PDB entry 5S59 | X-ray diffraction, 2.60 A resolution | chains A and F of the 6 polymer chains in the assembly

[Chain A]
Name: Tubulin alpha-1B chain
Source organism: Bos taurus
UniProt: P81947 (TBA1B_BOVIN); residue numbers follow UniProt; this construct covers 1-451
Chain sequence (451 residues; each row starts with the number of its first residue):
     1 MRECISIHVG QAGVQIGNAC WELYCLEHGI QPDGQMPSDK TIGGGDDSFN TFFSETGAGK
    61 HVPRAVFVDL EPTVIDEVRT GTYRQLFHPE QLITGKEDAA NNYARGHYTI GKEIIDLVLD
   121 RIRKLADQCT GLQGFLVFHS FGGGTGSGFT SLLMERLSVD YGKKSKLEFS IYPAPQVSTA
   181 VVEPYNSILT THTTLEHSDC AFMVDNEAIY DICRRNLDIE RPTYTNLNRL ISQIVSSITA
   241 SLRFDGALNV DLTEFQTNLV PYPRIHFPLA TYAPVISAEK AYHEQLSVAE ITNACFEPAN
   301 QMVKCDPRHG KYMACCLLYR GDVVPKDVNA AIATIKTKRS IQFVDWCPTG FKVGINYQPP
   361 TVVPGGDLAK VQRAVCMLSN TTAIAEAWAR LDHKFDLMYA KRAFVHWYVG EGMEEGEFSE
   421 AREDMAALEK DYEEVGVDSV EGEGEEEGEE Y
Disordered / not traced: 438-451
Ion coordination: Ca2+: Asp39, Thr41, Gly44, Glu55
Ligand contacts:
  - GTP (guanosine-5'-triphosphate): Gly10, Gln11, Ala12, Gln15, Ile16, Asp69, Asp98, Ala99, Ala100, Asn101, Ser140, Gly142, Gly143, Gly144, Thr145, Gly146, Ile171, Val177, Ser178, Glu183, Asn206, Tyr224, Leu227, Asn228, Ile231
  - 3-fluoro-5-methylbenzene-1-sulfonamide (UR1): Gln15, Asn18, Ala19, Glu22, Tyr224, Thr225, Asn228, Arg229

[Chain F]
Name: Tubulin-Tyrosine Ligase
Source organism: Gallus gallus
UniProt: E1BQ43 (E1BQ43_CHICK); residue numbers follow UniProt; this construct covers 1-378
Chain sequence (384 residues; numbered 1 to 384; the number before each row is that of its first residue):
     1 MYTFVVRDEN SSVYAEVSRL LLATGQWKRL RKDNPRFNLM LGERNRLPFG RLGHEPGLVQ
    61 LVNYYRGADK LCRKASLVKL IKTSPELSES CTWFPESYVI YPTNLKTPVA PAQNGIRHLI
   121 NNTRTDEREV FLAAYNRRRE GREGNVWIAK SSAGAKGEGI LISSEASELL DFIDEQGQVH
   181 VIQKYLEKPL LLEPGHRKFD IRSWVLVDHL YNIYLYREGV LRTSSEPYNS ANFQDKTCHL
   241 TNHCIQKEYS KNYGRYEEGN EMFFEEFNQY LMDALNTTLE NSILLQIKHI IRSCLMCIEP
   301 AISTKHLHYQ SFQLFGFDFM VDEELKVWLI EVNGAPACAQ KLYAELCQGI VDVAISSVFP
   361 LADTGQKTSQ PTSIFIKLHH HHHH
Disordered / not traced: 106-124, 154-159, 363-370, 383-384
Differences from the reference sequence: expression tag (379-384)
Ion coordination: Mg2+: Glu331 (together with AMP-PCP)
Ligand contacts: AMP-PCP (ACP; phosphomethylphosphonic acid adenylate ester): Lys74, Pro95, Ile148, Lys150, Gln183, Lys184, Tyr185, Leu186, Lys198, Asp200, Arg202, Arg222, His239, Leu240, Thr241, Asn242, Asp318, Met320, Ile330, Glu331, Asn333

[Chain A / chain F interface]
Residue-residue contacts (27):
  Gln176(A) with Pro56(F)
  Glu207(A) with Gly53(F); His54(F), salt bridge
  Glu297(A) with His306(F)
  Pro298(A) with His306(F); Leu307(F), hydrophobic
  Lys304(A) with His54(F); His308(F)
  Cys305(A) with His308(F)
  Asp306(A) with Arg66(F); Leu307(F)
  Arg308(A) with Pro300(F), hydrogen bond (side chain-backbone); Ala301(F), hydrogen bond (side chain-backbone); Ile302(F); Ser303(F), hydrogen bond (side chain-backbone); Leu307(F)
  His309(A) with Arg66(F), hydrogen bond (side chain-backbone); Gly67(F), hydrogen bond (side chain-backbone); Ala301(F)
  Lys338(A) with Pro300(F)
  Ser340(A) with Ala301(F)
  Glu386(A) with Gly50(F); Arg66(F), salt bridge
  Arg390(A) with Gly50(F); His54(F)
  His393(A) with Arg51(F), hydrogen bond
  Glu433(A) with Arg46(F), salt bridge
Interface residues without a listed pair, chain A (18 interface residues in all): Pro175, Ala299, Ala389

[Overview]
Chain A and chain F form an interface of 18 and 15 residues respectively; the contacts include 6 hydrogen
bonds and 3 salt bridges. Among the polar pairs are Glu207(A)-His54(F), Glu386(A)-Arg66(F) and
Glu433(A)-Arg46(F). Chain A binds GTP and 3-fluoro-5-methylbenzene-1-sulfonamide. Ligands of chain F: AMP-PCP.
Here chain A is Tubulin alpha-1B chain (Bos taurus) and chain F is Tubulin-Tyrosine Ligase (Gallus gallus).
Entry 5S59 (Tubulin-Z1324080698-complex) was determined by X-ray diffraction together with 5S4L, 5S4M, 5S4N,
5S4O, 5S4P, 5S4Q and 52 further entries from the same study.
